8F0V - chain A; structure by X-ray diffraction, 2.95 A resolution.

[Chain A]
Molecule: Milk protein
Source organism: Diploptera punctata
UniProtKB: Q6SVB5 (Q6SVB5_DIPPU); residues 1-155 here correspond to UniProt positions 10-164 (UniProt number = residue number + 9)
Chain sequence (155 residues; each row starts with the number of its first residue):
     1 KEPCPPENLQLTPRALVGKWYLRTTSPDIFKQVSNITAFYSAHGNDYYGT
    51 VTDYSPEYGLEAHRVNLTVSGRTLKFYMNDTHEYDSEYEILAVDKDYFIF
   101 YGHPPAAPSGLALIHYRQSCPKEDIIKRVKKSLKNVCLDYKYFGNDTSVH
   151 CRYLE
Construct notes: engineered mutation Ala38 (Glu47 in Q6SVB5)
Disulfide bonds: Cys4-Cys137, Cys120-Cys151
Glycans and other covalent adducts: N-acetylglucosamine (NAG) linked to Asn35, Asn66, Asn145
Metal / ion sites: Zn2+ site 1: Glu2, His43, His103; Zn2+ site 2: Asp53, Glu61, His63; Zn2+ site 3: His150, Glu155
From the paper describing this entry:
  - mutagenesis - E38A: unchanged binding to palmitoleic acid (16:1)

[In short]
N-acetylglucosamine is covalently linked to Asn35, Asn66 and Asn145. The Zn2+ site 1 is built by Glu2, His43
and His103. Asp53, Glu61 and His63 coordinate Zn2+ site 2. The paper reports that E38A leaves binding to
palmitoleic acid (16:1) unchanged.
Chain A is Milk protein (Diploptera punctata); the structure, Lipocalin-like Milk protein-2 - E38A mutant, was
determined by X-ray diffraction together with 8F0Y from the same study.
